6W8B - chains A and D of the 6 polymer chains in the assembly; structure by X-ray diffraction, 2.40 A resolution.

[Chain A (and D)]
Protein: DNA (cytosine-5)-methyltransferase 3A
From: Homo sapiens
Notes: EC 2.1.1.37; chain D of this document is another copy of the same molecule, construct and numbering; everything in this record applies to it too
Reference sequence: Q9Y6K1 (DNM3A_HUMAN); numbering as in UniProt (aligned over 628-912)
Chain sequence (285 residues; numbered 628 to 912; the number before each row is that of its first residue):
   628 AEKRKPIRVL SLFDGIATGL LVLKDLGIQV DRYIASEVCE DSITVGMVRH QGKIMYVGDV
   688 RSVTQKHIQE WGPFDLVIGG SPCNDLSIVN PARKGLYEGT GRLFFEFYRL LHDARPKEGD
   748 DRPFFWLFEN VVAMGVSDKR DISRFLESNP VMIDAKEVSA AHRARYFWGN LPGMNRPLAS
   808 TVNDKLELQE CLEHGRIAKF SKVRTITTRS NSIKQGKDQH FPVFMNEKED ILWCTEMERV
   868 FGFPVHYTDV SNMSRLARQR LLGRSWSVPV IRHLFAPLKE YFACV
Curated features (UniProtKB/Swiss-Prot):
  - active site: Cys-710
  - binding site (S-adenosyl-L-methionine): Asp-641 to Thr-645, Glu-664, Asp-686 to Arg-688, Arg-891 to Trp-893
  - modified residue: Cys-710 (S-methylcysteine)
  - natural variant: Leu-648 (L648P: In TBRS), Gly-699 (G699D: In a patient with chronic myelomonocytic leukemia), Pro-700 (P700L: In TBRS), Phe-731 (deletion: In a patient with chronic myelomonocytic leukemia), Arg-749 (R749C: In TBRS), Arg-771 (R771Q: In TBRS; uncertain significance), Val-778 (V778G: In TBRS; uncertain significance), Asn-838 (N838D: In TBRS), Arg-882 (R882C: In TBRS and AML; R882H: In TBRS and AML; R882P: In a patient with chronic myelomonocytic leukemia), Phe-902 (F902S: In TBRS), Pro-904 (P904L: In TBRS)
  - mutagenesis: Phe-732 (F732A: Loss of activity due to the incapacity to bind the regulatory subunit DNMT3L)
Small-molecule neighbours: S-adenosylhomocysteine (SAH): Phe-640, Asp-641, Gly-642, Ile-643, Ala-644, Thr-645, Ser-663, Glu-664, Val-665, Cys-666, Ser-669, Gly-685, Asp-686, Val-687, Arg-688, Gly-707, Ser-708, Pro-709, Leu-730, Glu-756, Arg-891, Ser-892, Trp-893
What the authors report for this chain:
  - catalytic residues: Cys-710
  - binding site for Cga DNA: Cys-710, Pro-718, Arg-831 to Phe-848
  - binding site for Cga DNA: Val-716, Asn-838, Ser-881 to Arg-887
  - conformationally variable residues (side-chain flip): Arg-836, Asn-838, Arg-882, Arg-887
  - mutagenesis - R882H: decreased binding to Cga DNA
  - mutagenesis - R882H (3.3-fold): decreased catalytic activity on CG-containing DNA
  - specificity-determining residues: Asn-838

[Chain A / chain D interface]
Residue-residue contacts - 40 pairs, chain A then chain D:
  Thr-671(A) / Trp-860(D)
  Met-674(A) / His-821(D)
  Met-674(A) / Met-852(D)  hydrophobic
  Val-675(A) / Glu-820(D)
  Val-675(A) / His-821(D)
  Val-675(A) / Trp-860(D)  hydrophobic
  Arg-676(A) / His-873(D)
  Gln-678(A) / His-821(D)  hydrogen bond (backbone-side chain)
  Gly-679(A) / His-821(D)
  Glu-820(A) / Val-675(D)
  His-821(A) / Met-674(D)
  His-821(A) / Val-675(D)
  His-821(A) / Gln-678(D)  hydrogen bond (side chain-backbone)
  His-821(A) / Gly-679(D)
  Met-852(A) / Met-674(D)  hydrophobic
  Ile-858(A) / Asn-879(D)
  Leu-859(A) / Asn-879(D)  hydrogen bond (backbone-side chain)
  Trp-860(A) / Thr-671(D)
  Trp-860(A) / Val-675(D)  hydrophobic
  Trp-860(A) / Val-877(D)  hydrophobic
  Trp-860(A) / Ser-878(D)
  Trp-860(A) / Asn-879(D)
  Cys-861(A) / Asn-879(D)  hydrogen bond (backbone-side chain)
  Thr-862(A) / Asp-876(D)
  His-873(A) / Arg-676(D)
  His-873(A) / His-873(D)
  His-873(A) / Asp-876(D)  salt bridge
  Asp-876(A) / Thr-862(D)
  Asp-876(A) / His-873(D)  salt bridge
  Asp-876(A) / Asp-876(D)
  Asp-876(A) / Arg-885(D)  salt bridge
  Val-877(A) / Trp-860(D)  hydrophobic
  Ser-878(A) / Trp-860(D)
  Asn-879(A) / Ile-858(D)
  Asn-879(A) / Leu-859(D)  hydrogen bond (side chain-backbone)
  Asn-879(A) / Trp-860(D)
  Asn-879(A) / Cys-861(D)  hydrogen bond (side chain-backbone)
  Asn-879(A) / Arg-882(D)
  Arg-882(A) / Asn-879(D)
  Arg-885(A) / Asp-876(D)  salt bridge
Interface residues without a listed pair, chain A (22 interface residues in all): Gly-822
Interface residues without a listed pair, chain D (22 interface residues in all): Gly-822

[Summary]
Chain A and chain D each contribute 22 residues to their interface; the contacts include 6 hydrogen bonds and
4 salt bridges. Polar contacts include His-873(A)/Asp-876(D), Asp-876(A)/Arg-885(D) and Gln-678(A)/His-821(D).
Bound to chain A: S-adenosylhomocysteine. The paper reports the catalytic residue Cys-710(A); R882H of chain A
reduces binding to Cga DNA.
Both chains are DNA (cytosine-5)-methyltransferase 3A (Homo sapiens). Entry 6W8B (Structure of DNMT3A in
complex with CGA DNA) was determined by X-ray diffraction, deposited together with 6W89, 6W8D and 6W8J.
